PDB entry 1MBU | X-ray diffraction, 2.30 A resolution | chains A and C

[Chain A]
Molecule: ATP-Dependent clp Protease ATP-Binding Subunit clp A
Source organism: Escherichia coli
UniProtKB: P0ABH9 (CLPA_ECOLI); numbering as in UniProt (aligned over 1-142)
Amino-acid sequence (142 residues; each row starts with the number of its first residue):
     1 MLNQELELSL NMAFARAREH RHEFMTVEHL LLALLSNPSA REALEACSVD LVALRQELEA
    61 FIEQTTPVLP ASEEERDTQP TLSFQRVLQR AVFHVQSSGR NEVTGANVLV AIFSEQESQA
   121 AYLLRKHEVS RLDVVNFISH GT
Ligand contacts: YBT (bis-(2-hydroxyethyl)amino-tris(hydroxymethyl)methane yttrium): R41, E42, E45

[Chain C]
Molecule: Protein yljA
Source organism: Escherichia coli
UniProtKB: P0A8Q6 (CLPS_ECOLI); numbering as in UniProt (aligned over 1-106)
Amino-acid sequence (106 residues; numbered 1 to 106; the number before each row is that of its first residue):
     1 MGKTNDWLDF DQLAEEKVRD ALKPPSMYKV ILVNDDYTPM EFVIDVLQKF FSYDVERATQ
    61 LMLAVHYQGK AICGVFTAEV AETKVAMVNK YARENEHPLL CTLEKA
Not modelled in the structure: 1-20

[How chain A and chain C interact]
Pairs across the interface (28):
  E23(A) - K84(C)  salt bridge
  F24(A) - V80(C)  hydrophobic
  F24(A) - T83(C)
  F24(A) - M87(C)  hydrophobic
  T26(A) - E79(C)
  V27(A) - E79(C)  hydrogen bond (backbone-side chain)
  E28(A) - E79(C)
  F61(A) - T77(C)
  T65(A) - T77(C)
  R76(A) - K49(C)  hydrogen bond (side chain-backbone)
  R76(A) - M87(C)
  Q79(A) - M87(C)
  T81(A) - E79(C)  hydrogen bond
  T81(A) - T83(C)
  L82(A) - E82(C)
  L82(A) - T83(C)  hydrogen bond (backbone-side chain)
  L82(A) - A86(C)  hydrophobic
  S83(A) - E79(C)
  R86(A) - E82(C)  salt bridge
  E117(A) - P25(C)
  E117(A) - Y28(C)  hydrogen bond
  S118(A) - P25(C)
  Q119(A) - P25(C)
  Y122(A) - K23(C)
  Y122(A) - P24(C)
  Y122(A) - P25(C)
  R125(A) - L22(C)
  K126(A) - L22(C)
Other interface residues (no listed pair), chain A (24 interface residues in all): P67, P70, E73, P80, F84
Other interface residues (no listed pair), chain C (19 interface residues in all): F50, S52, F76, A78, K105

[In short]
24 residues of chain A face 19 of chain C across their interface, with 5 hydrogen bonds and 2 salt bridges.
Polar pairs include E23(A)-K84(C), R86(A)-E82(C) and V27(A)-E79(C). Chain A binds compound YBT.
Chain A is ATP-Dependent clp Protease ATP-Binding Subunit clp A and chain C is Protein yljA, both from
Escherichia coli; the structure, Crystal Structure Analysis of ClpSN heterodimer, was determined by X-ray
diffraction (same publication as 1MBV and 1MBX).
